PDB entry 6ADO | X-ray diffraction, 2.50 A resolution | chains A and B of the 4 polymer chains in the assembly

[Chain A (and B)]
Molecule: Coronin-like protein
Source organism: Leishmania donovani
Notes: chain B of this document is another copy of the same molecule, construct and numbering; everything in this record applies to it too
Reference sequence: Q3T1U8 (Q3T1U8_LEIDO); residues 459-510 here = UniProt positions 459-510
Chain sequence (53 residues; each row starts with the number of its first residue):
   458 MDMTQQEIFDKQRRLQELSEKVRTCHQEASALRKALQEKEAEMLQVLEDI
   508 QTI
Not modelled in the structure: 458-462 (chain B: 458-461)
Differences from the reference sequence: expression tag (458); engineered mutation A486 (Ile in Q3T1U8)

[Chain A / chain B interface]
Residue-residue contacts (30; chain A residue first):
  K468(A) - I510(B)
  R471(A) - I510(B)
  L472(A) - I510(B)
  L475(A) - V503(B)  hydrophobic
  L475(A) - D506(B)
  L475(A) - I507(B)  hydrophobic
  K478(A) - V503(B)
  V479(A) - M500(B)  hydrophobic
  V479(A) - V503(B)  hydrophobic
  C482(A) - K496(B)
  C482(A) - E499(B)
  C482(A) - M500(B)  hydrophobic
  E485(A) - K496(B)  salt bridge
  A486(A) - L493(B)
  L489(A) - A492(B)
  R490(A) - L493(B)
  R490(A) - E497(B)  salt bridge
  A492(A) - L489(B)
  L493(A) - A486(B)  hydrophobic
  L493(A) - L489(B)  hydrophobic
  L493(A) - R490(B)
  K496(A) - C482(B)
  K496(A) - E485(B)
  E497(A) - R490(B)  salt bridge
  M500(A) - C482(B)
  M500(A) - H483(B)
  V503(A) - L475(B)
  V503(A) - V479(B)  hydrophobic
  I507(A) - L475(B)  hydrophobic
  I510(A) - R471(B)
Also at the interface, not in a pair above, chain A (22 interface residues in all): S476, L504, D506
Also at the interface, not in a pair above, chain B (23 interface residues in all): K468, L472, K478, L504

[Overview]
22 residues of chain A face 23 of chain B across their interface; the contacts include 3 salt bridges. Polar
contacts include E485(A)-K496(B) and R490(A)-E497(B).
Chain A and chain B are both Coronin-like protein (Leishmania donovani); the structure, LdCoroCC mutant-I486A,
was determined by X-ray diffraction together with 6ADZ, 6ICR and 6AH6 from the same study.
